9HHY - chains A and D of the 4 polymer chains in the assembly; structure by X-ray diffraction, 2.33 A resolution.

# Chain A (and D)
Name: 2-methylisocitrate lyase
Organism: Coxiella burnetii
Notes: EC 4.1.3.30; chain D of this document is another copy of the same molecule, construct and numbering; everything in this record applies to it too
UniProtKB: Q83DG5 (Q83DG5_COXBU); residue numbers follow UniProt; this construct covers 1-290
Chain sequence (312 residues; numbered -21 to 290; the number before each row is that of its first residue; numbers below 1 keep their minus sign (Met-21 is residue -21)):
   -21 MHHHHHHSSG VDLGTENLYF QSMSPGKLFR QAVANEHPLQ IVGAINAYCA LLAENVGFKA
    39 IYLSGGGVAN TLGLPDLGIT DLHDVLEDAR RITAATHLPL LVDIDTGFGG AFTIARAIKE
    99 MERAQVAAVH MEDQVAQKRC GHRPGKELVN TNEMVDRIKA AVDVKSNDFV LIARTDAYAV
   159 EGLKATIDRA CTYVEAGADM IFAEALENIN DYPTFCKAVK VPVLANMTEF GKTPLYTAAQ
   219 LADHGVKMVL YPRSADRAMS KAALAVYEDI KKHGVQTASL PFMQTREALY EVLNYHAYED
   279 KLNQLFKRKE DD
Not modelled in the structure: -21 to -4, 288-290 (chain D: -21 to -5, 288-290)
Differences from the reference sequence: initiating methionine (-21); expression tag (-20 to 0)
Bound ions: Mg2+: Asp81 (together with isocitric acid)
Small-molecule neighbours: isocitric acid (ICT): Tyr40, Ser42, Gly43, Gly44, Asp54, Asp81, His108, Cys118, Gly119, His120, Arg152, Glu182, Asn204, Thr206, Pro230, Arg231, Arg235
What the authors report for this chain:
  - catalytic residues: Arg152 (proposed by the authors, not directly observed)
  - catalytic residues: Glu110
  - mutagenesis - D54N, D81N, E110Q, K116Q, C118S, R152Q, E182Q: abolished catalytic activity
  - mutagenesis - Y40F (0.6 s-1), H120Q (5.7 s-1): decreased catalytic activity on 2-MIC

# Chain A / chain D interface
Pairs across the interface - 165 pairs, chain A then chain D:
  Gln18(A) - Ile248(D)  hydrogen bond (side chain-backbone)
  Gln18(A) - Gly252(D)
  Val20(A) - Tyr245(D)  hydrophobic
  Gly21(A) - Tyr245(D)  hydrogen bond (backbone-side chain)
  Ala22(A) - Tyr245(D)
  Asn24(A) - Thr49(D)
  Ala25(A) - Thr49(D)  hydrogen bond (backbone-backbone)
  Ala25(A) - Leu50(D)
  Tyr26(A) - Asn48(D)
  Tyr26(A) - Thr49(D)  hydrogen bond (backbone-backbone)
  Tyr26(A) - Ser238(D)
  Cys27(A) - Tyr245(D)
  Leu29(A) - Gly51(D)
  Leu30(A) - Ser238(D)
  Leu30(A) - Tyr245(D)  hydrophobic
  Ala31(A) - Tyr245(D)
  Val34(A) - Leu242(D)  hydrophobic
  Val34(A) - Tyr245(D)
  Val34(A) - Glu246(D)
  Val34(A) - Lys249(D)
  Gly35(A) - Lys249(D)
  Phe36(A) - Tyr245(D)
  Phe36(A) - Ile248(D)  hydrophobic
  Phe36(A) - Lys249(D)
  Asn48(A) - Tyr26(D)
  Asn48(A) - Leu267(D)
  Asn48(A) - Leu271(D)
  Thr49(A) - Asn24(D)
  Thr49(A) - Ala25(D)  hydrogen bond (backbone-backbone)
  Thr49(A) - Tyr26(D)  hydrogen bond (backbone-backbone)
  Leu50(A) - Ala25(D)
  Leu50(A) - Arg69(D)
  Leu50(A) - Ala73(D)
  Gly51(A) - Leu29(D)
  Gly51(A) - Leu271(D)
  Pro53(A) - Tyr273(D)  hydrophobic
  Pro53(A) - Tyr276(D)  hydrophobic
  Leu55(A) - Tyr273(D)
  Leu55(A) - Tyr276(D)  hydrophobic
  Leu55(A) - Leu280(D)  hydrophobic
  Glu65(A) - Arg69(D)
  Asp66(A) - Arg69(D)  salt bridge
  Arg69(A) - Leu50(D)
  Arg69(A) - Glu65(D)
  Arg69(A) - Asp66(D)  salt bridge
  Arg69(A) - Arg69(D)
  Ala73(A) - Leu50(D)
  Gln115(A) - Leu280(D)
  Gln115(A) - Phe284(D)
  Arg117(A) - Glu277(D)  salt bridge
  Arg117(A) - Leu280(D)
  Arg117(A) - Asn281(D)  hydrogen bond
  Arg117(A) - Phe284(D)
  Cys118(A) - Arg264(D)
  Arg121(A) - Tyr268(D)
  Arg121(A) - His274(D)
  Arg121(A) - Glu277(D)  salt bridge
  Glu125(A) - Phe284(D)
  Met205(A) - Gln254(D)  hydrogen bond (backbone-side chain)
  Glu207(A) - Gln254(D)  hydrogen bond
  Glu207(A) - Leu258(D)
  Glu207(A) - Met261(D)
  Glu207(A) - Arg264(D)  hydrogen bond (backbone-side chain)
  Phe208(A) - Gln262(D)
  Phe208(A) - Thr263(D)
  Phe208(A) - Arg264(D)  hydrogen bond (backbone-side chain)
  Leu213(A) - Val253(D)
  Leu213(A) - Gln254(D)
  Leu213(A) - Leu258(D)  hydrophobic
  Tyr214(A) - Val253(D)
  Thr215(A) - Gly252(D)
  Ala216(A) - Gly252(D)  hydrogen bond (backbone-backbone)
  Tyr229(A) - Ile248(D)
  Tyr229(A) - Gly252(D)
  Tyr229(A) - Gln254(D)
  Arg231(A) - Leu267(D)
  Ser232(A) - Val244(D)
  Ser232(A) - Met261(D)
  Ala233(A) - Val244(D)
  Ala233(A) - Tyr245(D)
  Arg235(A) - Met261(D)
  Arg235(A) - Gln262(D)  hydrogen bond (backbone-backbone)
  Arg235(A) - Arg264(D)
  Ala236(A) - Ala240(D)
  Ala236(A) - Val244(D)  hydrophobic
  Ala236(A) - Phe260(D)
  Met237(A) - Met237(D)
  Met237(A) - Ala241(D)  hydrophobic
  Ser238(A) - Tyr26(D)
  Ser238(A) - Leu30(D)
  Ser238(A) - Gln262(D)
  Lys239(A) - Pro259(D)  hydrogen bond (side chain-backbone)
  Lys239(A) - Phe260(D)
  Lys239(A) - Met261(D)
  Lys239(A) - Gln262(D)
  Ala240(A) - Ala236(D)
  Ala240(A) - Ala240(D)  hydrophobic
  Ala241(A) - Met237(D)  hydrophobic
  Leu242(A) - Val34(D)  hydrophobic
  Val244(A) - Ser232(D)
  Val244(A) - Ala233(D)
  Val244(A) - Ala236(D)  hydrophobic
  Tyr245(A) - Val20(D)  hydrophobic
  Tyr245(A) - Gly21(D)  hydrogen bond (side chain-backbone)
  Tyr245(A) - Ala22(D)
  Tyr245(A) - Cys27(D)
  Tyr245(A) - Ala31(D)
  Tyr245(A) - Val34(D)
  Tyr245(A) - Phe36(D)
  Tyr245(A) - Ala233(D)
  Glu246(A) - Val34(D)
  Ile248(A) - Gln18(D)
  Ile248(A) - Phe36(D)  hydrophobic
  Ile248(A) - Tyr229(D)  hydrophobic
  Ile248(A) - Ser232(D)
  Lys249(A) - Val34(D)
  Lys249(A) - Gly35(D)  hydrogen bond (side chain-backbone)
  Lys249(A) - Phe36(D)
  Gly252(A) - Gln18(D)
  Gly252(A) - Thr215(D)
  Gly252(A) - Ala216(D)  hydrogen bond (backbone-backbone)
  Gly252(A) - Tyr229(D)
  Val253(A) - Leu213(D)
  Val253(A) - Tyr214(D)
  Gln254(A) - Met205(D)  hydrogen bond (side chain-backbone)
  Gln254(A) - Glu207(D)  hydrogen bond
  Gln254(A) - Leu213(D)
  Gln254(A) - Tyr229(D)
  Gln254(A) - Ser232(D)
  Leu258(A) - Glu207(D)
  Leu258(A) - Leu213(D)  hydrophobic
  Pro259(A) - Lys239(D)
  Phe260(A) - Ala236(D)
  Phe260(A) - Lys239(D)
  Met261(A) - Glu207(D)
  Met261(A) - Ser232(D)
  Met261(A) - Arg235(D)
  Gln262(A) - Phe208(D)
  Gln262(A) - Arg235(D)  hydrogen bond (backbone-backbone)
  Gln262(A) - Ser238(D)
  Gln262(A) - Lys239(D)
  Thr263(A) - Phe208(D)
  Arg264(A) - Cys118(D)
  Arg264(A) - Glu207(D)  hydrogen bond (side chain-backbone)
  Arg264(A) - Phe208(D)  hydrogen bond (side chain-backbone)
  Arg264(A) - Arg235(D)
  Leu267(A) - Asn48(D)
  Leu267(A) - Arg231(D)
  Tyr268(A) - Arg121(D)
  Leu271(A) - Asn48(D)
  Leu271(A) - Gly51(D)
  Tyr273(A) - Pro53(D)  hydrophobic
  Tyr273(A) - Asp54(D)
  Tyr273(A) - Leu55(D)
  His274(A) - Arg121(D)
  Tyr276(A) - Pro53(D)  hydrophobic
  Tyr276(A) - Leu55(D)  hydrophobic
  Glu277(A) - Arg117(D)  salt bridge
  Glu277(A) - Arg121(D)  salt bridge
  Leu280(A) - Leu55(D)  hydrophobic
  Leu280(A) - Gln115(D)
  Leu280(A) - Arg117(D)
  Asn281(A) - Arg117(D)  hydrogen bond
  Phe284(A) - Gln115(D)
  Phe284(A) - Arg117(D)
Other interface residues (no listed pair), chain A (80 interface residues in all): Ile23, Leu52, Asp54, Val113, Gly123, Thr206, Gly209
Other interface residues (no listed pair), chain D (81 interface residues in all): Ile23, Leu52, Val113, Gly123, Glu125, Thr206, Gly209, Leu283

# Summary
The interface between chain A and chain D involves 80 residues on one side and 81 on the other, with 23
hydrogen bonds and 6 salt bridges. Polar contacts include Asp66(A)-Arg69(D), Arg117(A)-Glu277(D) and
Arg121(A)-Glu277(D). From the paper: catalytic residues Arg152(A) and Glu110(A); D54N, D81N and E110Q of chain
A, among others, abolish catalytic activity; 9 substitutions were tested in all.
Chain A and chain D are both 2-methylisocitrate lyase (Coxiella burnetii); the structure, Crystal Structure of
the Coxiella burnetii 2-methylisocitrate lyase Bound to Inhibitor Isocitric Acid, was determined by X-ray
diffraction together with 9HGK, 9HGO, 9HGQ, 9HHS and 9HRA from the same study.
